PDB entry 3M8Y | X-ray diffraction, 2.10 A resolution | chain A

Chain A:
Molecule: Phosphopentomutase
From: Bacillus cereus
Notes: EC 5.4.2.7
UniProtKB: Q818Z9 (DEOB_BACCR); numbering as in UniProt (aligned over 2-394)
Amino-acid sequence (399 residues; each row starts with the number of its first residue; numbers below 1 keep their minus sign (Gly-4 is residue -4)):
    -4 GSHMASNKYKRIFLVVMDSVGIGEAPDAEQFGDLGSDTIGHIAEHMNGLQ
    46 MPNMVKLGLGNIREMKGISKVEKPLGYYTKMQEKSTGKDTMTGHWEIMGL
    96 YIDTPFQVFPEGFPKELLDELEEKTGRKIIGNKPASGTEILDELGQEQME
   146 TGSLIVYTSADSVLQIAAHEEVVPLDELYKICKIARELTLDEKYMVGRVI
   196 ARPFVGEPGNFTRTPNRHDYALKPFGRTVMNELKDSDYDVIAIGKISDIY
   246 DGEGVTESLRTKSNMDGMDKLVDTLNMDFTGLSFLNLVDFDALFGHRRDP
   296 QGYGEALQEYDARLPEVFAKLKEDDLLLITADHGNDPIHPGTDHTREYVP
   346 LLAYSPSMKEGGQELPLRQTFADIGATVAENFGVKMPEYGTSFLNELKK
Disordered / not traced: -4 to 1, 393-394
Sequence notes: expression tag (-4 to -2, 0-1)
Modified residues: Thr85 (phosphothreonine; TPO)
Metal / ion sites: Mn2+ site 1: Asp13, Thr85, Asp327, His328; Mn2+ site 2: Gly27, Asp28, His334; Mn2+ site 3: Thr85, Asp156, Asp286, His291, His339
From the paper describing this entry:
  - post-translational modification sites: Thr85
  - Mn2+ coordination: Thr85
  - conformationally variable residues (side-chain flip): Thr85
  - catalytic residues: Thr85 (proposed by the authors, not directly observed)

Summary:
The Mn2+ site 1 is built by Asp13, Thr85, Asp327 and His328. Gly27, Asp28 and His334 form the Mn2+ site 2. The
paper reports the catalytic residue Thr85; Mn2+ coordination by Thr85.
Chain A is Phosphopentomutase (Bacillus cereus); the structure, Phosphopentomutase from Bacillus cereus after
glucose-1,6-bisphosphate activation, was determined by X-ray diffraction, deposited together with 3M8W, 3M8Z
and 3OT9.
